4O9P - chains C and D; structure by X-ray diffraction, 2.89 A resolution.

[Chain C]
Protein: NAD(P) transhydrogenase subunit alpha 2
Organism: Thermus thermophilus
Notes: EC 1.6.1.2
UniProt: Q72GR9 (Q72GR9_THET2); residues 1-100 here = UniProt positions 1-100
Chain sequence (100 residues; row label = number of the first residue in the row):
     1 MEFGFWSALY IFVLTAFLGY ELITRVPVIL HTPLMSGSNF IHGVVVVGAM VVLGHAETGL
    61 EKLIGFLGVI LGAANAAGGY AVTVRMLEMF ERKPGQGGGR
Not modelled in the structure: 90-100
Modified / non-standard residues: Mse1, Mse35, Mse50, Mse86, Mse89 (selenomethionine; parent Met)

[Chain D]
Protein: NAD(P) transhydrogenase subunit beta
Organism: Thermus thermophilus
Notes: EC 1.6.1.2
UniProt: Q72GS0 (Q72GS0_THET2); numbering as in UniProt (aligned over 1-275)
Chain sequence (283 residues; each row starts with the number of its first residue):
     1 MDLIQAAYFV VAILFIVGLK RMAHPTTAKS GIVWAGWGMV LAVLATFFWP GMGNFALILL
    61 ALLLGSVVAW WAAVRVAMTD MPQMVAIYNG MGGGAAATIA AVELLKGAFE NTGLMALAIL
   121 GGLIGSVAFT GSLIAFAKLQ GIMKSRPILF PGQKAVNALV LALTVVIGLS LLWNDATASI
   181 VLFFLLALLF GVLMTLPIGG GDMPVAISFY NAFTGMAVGF EGFAVGNPAL MVAGTLVGAA
   241 GTLLTVLMAR AMNRSVWSVL VGGFGVEQEA GEVKGHHHHH HHH
Not modelled in the structure: 261-283
Modified / non-standard residues: Mse1, Mse22, Mse39, Mse52, Mse78, Mse81, Mse84, Mse91, Mse115, Mse143, Mse194, Mse203, Mse216, Mse231, Mse248, Mse252 (selenomethionine; parent Met)
Sequence notes: expression tag (276-283)
What the authors report for this chain:
  - catalytic residues: N89 (citing earlier work)

[Interface between chain C and chain D]
Residue-residue contacts - 149 pairs, chain C then chain D:
  Mse1(C) with Q5(D); W49(D), hydrophobic; G226(D); P228(D)
  F3(C) with P228(D), hydrophobic; Mse231(D), hydrophobic
  A8(C) with F223(D)
  I11(C) with Mse231(D), hydrophobic
  F12(C) with F223(D), hydrophobic; T235(D), hydrogen bond (backbone-side chain)
  T15(C) with V232(D), hydrogen bond (side chain-backbone); T235(D), hydrogen bond; L236(D), hydrogen bond (side chain-backbone)
  A16(C) with T235(D); A239(D)
  L18(C) with I16(D), hydrophobic
  G19(C) with L236(D); A240(D)
  Y20(C) with A239(D); A240(D); L243(D), hydrophobic
  L22(C) with L19(D), hydrophobic; K20(D); A23(D)
  I23(C) with A240(D), hydrophobic; L243(D); L244(D), hydrophobic; L247(D)
  T24(C) with L243(D); L247(D)
  V26(C) with A23(D)
  L30(C) with Mse22(D); A23(D); H24(D); P25(D)
  H31(C) with L244(D); L247(D); Mse248(D)
  P33(C) with Mse22(D)
  L34(C) with L19(D), hydrophobic; Mse22(D); A23(D)
  Mse35(C) with P204(D); I207(D), hydrophobic; S208(D); N211(D), hydrogen bond (backbone-side chain); L244(D), hydrophobic; Mse248(D)
  S36(C) with V85(D)
  G37(C) with Mse22(D)
  S38(C) with N211(D); V237(D)
  N39(C) with V85(D); Y88(D); N89(D); N211(D)
  F40(C) with A35(D), hydrophobic; G36(D); Mse39(D), hydrophobic
  I41(C) with F15(D), hydrophobic; A233(D), hydrophobic; V237(D), hydrophobic
  H42(C) with N89(D), hydrogen bond; N211(D), hydrogen bond; T214(D); V237(D)
  G43(C) with Mse39(D)
  V44(C) with Mse39(D); A229(D); A233(D), hydrophobic
  V45(C) with A95(D), hydrophobic; A96(D); V218(D), hydrophobic; L230(D), hydrophobic
  V46(C) with Mse39(D), hydrophobic; L62(D), hydrophobic
  V47(C) with Y8(D); A42(D); T46(D); N227(D)
  G48(C) with I99(D); L230(D)
  A49(C) with I99(D)
  Mse50(C) with V43(D), hydrophobic; T46(D); L62(D), hydrophobic
  V51(C) with W49(D)
  V52(C) with I99(D), hydrophobic; V102(D), hydrophobic
  L53(C) with N54(D); I58(D), hydrophobic
  G54(C) with G51(D); Mse52(D); G53(D), hydrogen bond (backbone-backbone)
  H55(C) with W49(D), hydrogen bond; P50(D); G51(D)
  A56(C) with N54(D)
  L60(C) with L105(D), hydrophobic
  E61(C) with K106(D)
  K62(C) with N54(D)
  I64(C) with T98(D); V102(D), hydrophobic; L105(D), hydrophobic
  F66(C) with L57(D), hydrophobic; L60(D), hydrophobic; A61(D)
  G68(C) with A95(D); T98(D)
  V69(C) with A61(D), hydrophobic
  I70(C) with A61(D); G65(D)
  L71(C) with Mse91(D); G94(D); A95(D)
  G72(C) with A95(D)
  A73(C) with L62(D); S66(D)
  A74(C) with G65(D); A69(D), hydrophobic; Y88(D); Mse91(D), hydrophobic
  N75(C) with Y88(D), hydrogen bond (side chain-backbone); G92(D)
  A76(C) with Mse39(D), hydrophobic
  A77(C) with S66(D)
  G78(C) with A69(D); Y88(D)
  Y80(C) with I32(D); V33(D); G36(D)
  A81(C) with A73(D), hydrophobic
  V82(C) with Mse81(D), hydrophobic; Mse84(D), hydrophobic; Y88(D), hydrophobic
  T83(C) with Mse22(D); I32(D)
  V84(C) with I32(D), hydrophobic
  R85(C) with A73(D), hydrogen bond (side chain-backbone); V74(D); V76(D), hydrogen bond (side chain-backbone); Mse78(D)
  Mse86(C) with Mse81(D), hydrophobic
  L87(C) with A28(D); K29(D); I32(D), hydrophobic
  Mse89(C) with P25(D); A28(D), hydrophobic; K29(D), hydrogen bond (backbone-side chain)
Interface residues without a listed pair, chain C (68 interface residues in all): P27, G65, G79
Interface residues without a listed pair, chain D (86 interface residues in all): I4, L64, W70, A77, A101, E103, F129, G215, A251

[Overview]
Chain C and chain D form an interface of 68 and 86 residues respectively; the contacts include 13 hydrogen
bonds. Polar contacts include F12(C)-T235(D), T15(C)-V232(D) and T15(C)-T235(D). The paper reports the
catalytic residue N89(D).
Here chain C is NAD(P) transhydrogenase subunit alpha 2 and chain D is NAD(P) transhydrogenase subunit beta,
both from Thermus thermophilus. Entry 4O9P (Crystal structure of Thermus thermophilis transhydrogeanse domain
II dimer SeMet derivative) was determined by X-ray diffraction together with 4O9U and 4O9T from the same
study.
